Entry 8T4D (electron microscopy, 3.10 A resolution); this record covers chains C and G of the 18 polymer chains in the assembly.

== Chain C ==
Protein: RM20A3 heavy chain Fv
Organism: Macaca mulatta
Chain sequence (125 residues; row label = number of the first residue in the row; a row labelled like 82A-82C holds insertion residues (82A, then the next letters in order)):
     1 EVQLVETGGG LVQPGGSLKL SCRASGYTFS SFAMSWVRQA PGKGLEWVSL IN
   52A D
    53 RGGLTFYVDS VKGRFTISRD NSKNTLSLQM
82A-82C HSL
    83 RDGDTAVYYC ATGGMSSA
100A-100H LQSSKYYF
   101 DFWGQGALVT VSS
Unresolved in the structure: 112-113
Disulfide bonds: Cys22-Cys92

== Chain G ==
Protein: MD65 N332-GT5 SOSIP gp41
Organism: Human immunodeficiency virus 1
Chain sequence (153 residues; each row starts with the number of its first residue):
   512 AAGIGASSDG FLGAAGSTMG AASMTLTVQA RNLLSGIVQQ QSNLLRAPEP QQHLLKDTHW
   572 GIKQLQARVL AVEHYLRDQQ LLGIWGCSGK LICCTNVPWN SSWSNRNLSE IWDNMTWLQW
   632 DKEISNYTQI IYGLLEESQN QQEKNEQDLL ALD
Unresolved in the structure: 512-520, 547-571
Disulfide bonds: Cys598-Cys604
Covalent attachments: N-acetylglucosamine (NAG) linked to Asn611

== How chain C and chain G interact ==
Pairs across the interface (18):
  Asn52(C) - Asp659(G)  hydrogen bond
  Arg53(C) - Lys655(G)  hydrogen bond (side chain-backbone)
  Arg53(C) - Asn656(G)  hydrogen bond
  Arg53(C) - Asp659(G)  salt bridge
  Leu56(C) - Asn656(G)
  Leu56(C) - Asp659(G)
  Leu56(C) - Leu660(G)  hydrophobic
  Phe58(C) - Leu660(G)  hydrophobic
  Phe58(C) - Leu663(G)  hydrophobic
  Ser99(C) - Asp659(G)
  Ala100(C) - Gln658(G)
  Ala100(C) - Asp659(G)
  Ala100(C) - Ala662(G)  hydrophobic
  Leu100A(C) - Lys655(G)
  Leu100A(C) - Gln658(G)
  Tyr100F(C) - Ala662(G)  hydrogen bond (side chain-backbone)
  Tyr100F(C) - Leu663(G)
  Tyr100F(C) - Asp664(G)  hydrogen bond (side chain-backbone)
Interface residues without a listed pair, chain C (11 interface residues in all): Asp52A, Gly55, Met97

== Overview ==
The interface between chain C and chain G involves 11 residues on one side and 8 on the other, with 5 hydrogen
bonds and 1 salt bridge. Polar contacts include Arg53(C)-Asp659(G), Asn52(C)-Asp659(G) and Arg53(C)-Lys655(G).
Covalently linked N-acetylglucosamine: at Asn611(G).
Here chain C is RM20A3 heavy chain Fv (Macaca mulatta) and chain G is MD65 N332-GT5 SOSIP gp41 (Human
immunodeficiency virus 1). Entry 8T4D (MD65 N332-GT5 SOSIP in complex with RM_N332_08 Fab and RM20A3 Fab) was
determined by electron microscopy (same publication as 8T49, 8T4B, 8T4K and 8T4L).
